PDB entry 4GEQ | X-ray diffraction, 2.01 A resolution | chains A and F of the 3 polymer chains in the assembly

== Chain A ==
Protein: Kinetochore protein SPC25
From: Saccharomyces cerevisiae S288c
Notes: fragment: Spc25p C-terminal domain, residues 133-221
Reference sequence: P40014 (SPC25_YEAST); residues 133-221 here = UniProt positions 133-221
Amino-acid sequence (90 residues; each row starts with the number of its first residue):
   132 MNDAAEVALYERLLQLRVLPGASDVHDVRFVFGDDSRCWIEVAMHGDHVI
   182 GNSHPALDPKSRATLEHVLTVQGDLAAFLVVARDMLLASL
Disordered / not traced: 132
Differences from the reference sequence: expression tag (132)
What the authors report for this chain:
  - contacts within the chain: His157-His176 (pi stacking)
  - conformationally variable residues (loop rearrangement): Gly152 to His157, Gly164 to Arg168, Met175 to Val180
  - mutagenesis - V159D: abolished growth

== Chain F ==
Protein: Kinetochore-associated protein CNN1
Notes: fragment: Cnn1p N-terminal motif, residues 60-84
Reference sequence: P43618 (CNN1_YEAST); residues 60-84 here = UniProt positions 60-84
Amino-acid sequence (25 residues; each row starts with the number of its first residue):
    60 NKDPNEVRSFLQDLSQVLARKSQGN
Disordered / not traced: 60, 80-84
UniProt features mapped onto this chain:
  - region: Asn60 to Asn84 (Interacts with the NDC80 complex subunits SPC24 and SPC25 and with the KNL1 complex)
  - modified residue: Ser74 (Phosphoserine)
  - mutagenesis: Ser74 (S74A: Increases interaction with SPC24-SPC25; S74D: Abolishes interaction with SPC24-SPC25)
What the authors report for this chain:
  - post-translational modification sites: Ser74

== How chain A and chain F interact ==
Pairs across the interface - 24 pairs, chain A then chain F:
  Val149(A) - Leu73(F)  hydrophobic
  Leu150(A) - Leu77(F)
  Pro151(A) - Leu77(F)
  Val156(A) - Ser74(F)
  Val156(A) - Ala78(F)
  His157(A) - Ser74(F)
  Val159(A) - Leu73(F)  hydrophobic
  Val159(A) - Ser74(F)
  Val173(A) - Leu70(F)  hydrophobic
  Met175(A) - Val66(F)  hydrophobic
  Met175(A) - Arg67(F)
  Met175(A) - Leu70(F)  hydrophobic
  Met175(A) - Gln71(F)  hydrogen bond (backbone-side chain)
  Leu200(A) - Val66(F)  hydrophobic
  Thr201(A) - Pro63(F)
  Val202(A) - Pro63(F)
  Gln203(A) - Lys61(F)
  Gly204(A) - Lys61(F)
  Gly204(A) - Asp62(F)  hydrogen bond (backbone-backbone)
  Gly204(A) - Pro63(F)
  Gly204(A) - Val66(F)
  Leu206(A) - Val66(F)
  Leu206(A) - Phe69(F)  hydrophobic
  Leu206(A) - Leu70(F)  hydrophobic
Interface residues without a listed pair, chain A (19 interface residues in all): Asp158, Phe161, Gly177, Val180, Asp205
From the paper, about this interface:
  - residue pairs: Met175(A)-Arg67(F) (backbone contact), Gln71(F)-Met175(A) (hydrogen bond)
  - interface residues, chain A: Val149(A), Val159(A), Phe161(A), Val173(A), Leu200(A), Leu206(A)
  - interface residues, chain F: Phe69(F), Leu70(F), Leu73(F), Ser74(F)
  - hot spots on chain F (mutagenesis) - S74D: abolished binding to Spc24-25
  - hot spots on chain F (mutagenesis) - S74A: increased binding to Ndc80

== Summary ==
19 residues of chain A face 12 of chain F across their interface; the contacts include 2 hydrogen bonds. Among
the polar pairs are Met175(A)-Gln71(F) and Gly204(A)-Asp62(F). The paper describes a backbone contact between
Met175(A) and Arg67(F); a hydrogen bond between Gln71(F) and Met175(A). From the paper: V159D of chain A
abolishes growth; interface residues Val149(A), Val159(A) and Phe69(F) among others; 3 substitutions were
tested in all.
Here chain A is Kinetochore protein SPC25 (Saccharomyces cerevisiae S288c) and chain F is
Kinetochore-associated protein CNN1. Entry 4GEQ (Crystal structure of the Spc24-Spc25/Cnn1 binding interface)
was determined by X-ray diffraction.
